Entry 1S9T (X-ray diffraction, 1.80 A resolution); this record covers chains A and B.

# Chain A (and B)
Molecule: Glutamate receptor, ionotropic kainate 2
Organism: Rattus norvegicus
Notes: chain B of this document is another copy of the same molecule, construct and numbering; everything in this record applies to it too
UniProtKB: P42260 (GRIK2_RAT); the construct has insertions or renumbered stretches relative to UniProt, so the offset changes along the chain: 2-117 = UniProt 429-544; 120-259 = UniProt 667-806
Sequence (259 residues; each row starts with the number of its first residue):
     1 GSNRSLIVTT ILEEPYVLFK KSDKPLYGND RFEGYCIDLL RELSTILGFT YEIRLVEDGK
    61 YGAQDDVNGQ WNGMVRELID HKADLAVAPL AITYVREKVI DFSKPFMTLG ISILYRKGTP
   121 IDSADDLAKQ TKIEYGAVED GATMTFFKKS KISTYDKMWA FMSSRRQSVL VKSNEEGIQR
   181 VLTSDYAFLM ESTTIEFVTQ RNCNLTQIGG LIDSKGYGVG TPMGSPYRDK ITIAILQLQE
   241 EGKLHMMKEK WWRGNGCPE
Disordered / not traced: 1-2, 254-259
Sequence notes: cloning artifact (1); linker (118-119)
UniProt features mapped onto this chain:
  - binding site (L-glutamate): Pro-89, Ala-91, Arg-96, Ala-142, Thr-143, Glu-191
  - glycosylation (N-linked (GlcNAc...) asparagine): Asn-3, Asn-204
Residues lining bound ligands: quisqualate (QUS; (S)-2-amino-3-(3,5-dioxo-[1,2,4]oxadiazolidin-2-yl)-propionic acid): Tyr-61, Pro-89, Leu-90, Ala-91, Arg-96, Val-138, Gly-141, Ala-142, Thr-143, Met-144, Asn-174, Met-190, Glu-191, Tyr-217

# Chain A / chain B interface
Residue-residue contacts - 16 pairs, chain A then chain B:
  Thr-108(A) / Gly-209(B)
  Thr-108(A) / Gly-210(B)
  Gly-118(A) / Glu-240(B)  hydrogen bond (backbone-backbone)
  Thr-119(A) / Glu-240(B)
  Pro-120(A) / Glu-240(B)
  Asp-122(A) / Gln-239(B)
  Gly-209(A) / Thr-108(B)
  Gly-210(A) / Thr-108(B)
  Leu-211(A) / Leu-211(B)  hydrophobic
  Leu-211(A) / Ser-214(B)  hydrogen bond (backbone-side chain)
  Ser-214(A) / Leu-211(B)  hydrogen bond (side chain-backbone)
  Leu-236(A) / Asp-122(B)
  Gln-239(A) / Asp-122(B)
  Glu-240(A) / Gly-118(B)
  Glu-240(A) / Thr-119(B)
  Glu-240(A) / Pro-120(B)
Interface residues without a listed pair, chain A (13 interface residues in all): Pro-105
Interface residues without a listed pair, chain B (13 interface residues in all): Pro-105, Leu-236

# Overview
Chain A and chain B each contribute 13 residues to their interface; the contacts include 3 hydrogen bonds.
Polar pairs include Leu-211(A)/Ser-214(B) and Gly-118(A)/Glu-240(B). Chain A binds quisqualate. Curated
annotation (UniProt) lists 6 L-glutamate-binding residues on chain A.
Chain A and chain B are both Glutamate receptor, ionotropic kainate 2 (Rattus norvegicus); the structure,
Crystal structure of the GLUR6 ligand binding core in complex with quisqualate at 1.8A resolution, was
determined by X-ray diffraction, deposited together with 1SD3, 1S50, 1S7Y, 1TT1 and 1TXF.
